PDB entry 8VHM | X-ray diffraction, 2.26 A resolution | chain A

== Chain A ==
Molecule: Dihydroorotate dehydrogenase (quinone), mitochondrial
Source organism: Homo sapiens
Notes: EC 1.3.5.2
Reference sequence: Q02127 (PYRD_HUMAN); residues 30-396 here correspond to UniProt positions 29-395 (UniProt number = residue number - 1)
Chain sequence (369 residues; row label = number of the first residue in the row):
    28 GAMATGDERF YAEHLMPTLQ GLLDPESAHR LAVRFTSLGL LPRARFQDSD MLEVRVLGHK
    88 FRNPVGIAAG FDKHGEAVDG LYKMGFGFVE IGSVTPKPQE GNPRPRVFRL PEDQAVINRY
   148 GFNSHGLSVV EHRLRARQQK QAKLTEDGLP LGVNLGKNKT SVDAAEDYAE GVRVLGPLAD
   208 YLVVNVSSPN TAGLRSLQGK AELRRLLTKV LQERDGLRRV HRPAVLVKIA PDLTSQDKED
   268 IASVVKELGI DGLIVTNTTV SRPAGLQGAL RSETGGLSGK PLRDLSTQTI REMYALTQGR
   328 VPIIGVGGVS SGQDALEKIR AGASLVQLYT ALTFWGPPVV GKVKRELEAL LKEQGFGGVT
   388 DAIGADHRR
Unresolved in the structure: 28-32, 396
Differences from the reference sequence: expression tag (28-29)
Ligand contacts:
  - A1AA1 (N-{4-[(R)-cyclohexyl(hydroxy)methyl]phenyl}acetamide): Y38, M43, L46, P52, A55, H56, A59, L68, F98, V134, Y356, L359, T360, G363, P364
  - FMN (flavin mononucleotide): A95, A96, G97, K100, G119, S120, V134, V143, N145, Y147, F149, N181, N212, K255, T283, N284, T285, S305, G306, L309, V333, G334, G335, V336, L355, Y356, T357
  - orotic acid (ORO): K100, N145, R146, Y147, G148, F149, N150, N212, S215, P216, N217, N284, T285
UniProt features mapped onto this chain:
  - active site: S215 (Nucleophile)
  - binding site (FMN): A96 to K100, S120, N181, N212, K255, T283, G306, G335, Y356, T357
  - binding site (substrate): K100, N145 to F149, N212 to N217, N284, T285
What the authors report for this chain:
  - binding site for A1AA1: Y356

== Summary ==
Chain A binds flavin mononucleotide, orotic acid and compound A1AA1. UniProt lists active-site residue S215,
14 FMN-binding residues and 14 substrate-binding residues. The paper reports a binding site for A1AA1 at Y356.
Chain A is Dihydroorotate dehydrogenase (quinone), mitochondrial (Homo sapiens); the structure, Structure of
DHODH in Complex with Fragment 2, was determined by X-ray diffraction together with 8VHL from the same study.
